PDB entry 5LRQ | X-ray diffraction, 1.70 A resolution | chain A

Chain A:
Molecule: Bromodomain-containing protein 4
Organism: Homo sapiens
UniProtKB: O60885 (BRD4_HUMAN); residue numbers follow UniProt; this construct covers 42-163
Sequence (143 residues; row label = number of the first residue in the row):
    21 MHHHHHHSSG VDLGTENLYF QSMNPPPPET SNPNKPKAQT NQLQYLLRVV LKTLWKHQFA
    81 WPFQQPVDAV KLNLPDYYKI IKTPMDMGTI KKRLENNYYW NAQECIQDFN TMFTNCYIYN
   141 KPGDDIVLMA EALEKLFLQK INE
Disordered / not traced: 21-41
Construct notes: initiating methionine (21); expression tag (22-41); conflict M43 (Thr in O60885), A58 (Arg in O60885)
UniProt features mapped onto this chain:
  - site: N140 (Acetylated histone binding)
  - cross-link: K99 (Glycyl lysine isopeptide (Lys-Gly) (interchain with G-Cter in SUMO2))
  - natural variant: D145 (D145G: Found in a patient with a neurodevelopmental syndrome; uncertain significance)
  - mutagenesis: N140 (N140A: Abolishes binding to acetylated histones)
Ligand contacts: 4WG (2-{[2-ethoxy-4-(4-hydroxypiperidin-1-yl)phenyl]amino}-5,11-dimethyl-5,11-dihydro-6H-pyrimido[4,5-b][1,4]benzodiazepin-6-one): W81, P82, F83, Q85, V87, L92, L94, C136, Y139, N140, I146

In short:
Bound to chain A: compound 4WG. Curated annotation (UniProt) lists one mutagenesis site.
Chain A is Bromodomain-containing protein 4 (Homo sapiens); the structure, BRD4 in complex with ERK5 inhibitor
XMD8-92, was determined by X-ray diffraction together with 5O7I from the same study.
